PDB entry 4F3C | X-ray diffraction, 1.93 A resolution | chains A and B

[Chain A (and B)]
Name: 5'-methylthioadenosine/S-adenosylhomocysteine nucleosidase
Source organism: Salmonella enterica subsp. enterica serovar Choleraesuis
Notes: EC 3.2.2.9; chain B of this document is another copy of the same molecule, construct and numbering; everything in this record applies to it too
UniProt: E8NLP5 (E8NLP5_SALET); numbering as in UniProt (aligned over 1-232)
Sequence (248 residues; each row starts with the number of its first residue; numbers below 1 keep their minus sign (Met-15 is residue -15)):
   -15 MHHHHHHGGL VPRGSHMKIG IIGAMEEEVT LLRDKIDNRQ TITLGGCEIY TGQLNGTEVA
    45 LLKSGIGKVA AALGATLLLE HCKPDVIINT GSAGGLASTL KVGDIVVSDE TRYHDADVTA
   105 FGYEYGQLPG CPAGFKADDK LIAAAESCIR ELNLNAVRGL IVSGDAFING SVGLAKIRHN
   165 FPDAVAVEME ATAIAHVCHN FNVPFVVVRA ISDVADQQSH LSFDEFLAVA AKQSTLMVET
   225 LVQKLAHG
Disordered / not traced: -15 to 0, 231-232
Sequence notes: initiating methionine (-15); expression tag (-14 to 0)
Ligand contacts:
  - butylthio-DADMe-Immucillin A (BIG; (3R,4S)-1-[(4-amino-5H-pyrrolo[3,2-d]pyrimidin-7-yl)methyl]-4-[(butylsulfanyl)methyl]pyrrolidin-3-ol), molecule 1: Ala8, Met9, Glu12, Ile50, Ser76, Ala77, Gly78, Ala150, Phe151, Ile152, Val171, Glu172, Met173, Glu174, Arg193, Ser196, Asp197, Ala199, Ser203, Phe207
  - butylthio-DADMe-Immucillin A (BIG), molecule 2: Val102, Phe105, Tyr107, Pro113
Reported in the primary citation:
  - binding site for butylthio-DADMe-Immucillin A: Met9, Glu12, Ile50, Val102, Phe105, Pro113, Ile152, Glu174, Arg193, Asp197, Phe207
  - self-association interface (contacts with another copy of this molecule); pairs are residue here / residue on that copy: Ala104-His204
  - catalytic residues: Glu12 (proposed by the authors, not directly observed)
  - catalytic residues: Asp197 (citing earlier work)

[How chain A and chain B interact]
Residue-residue contacts (57; chain A residue first):
  Gly29(A) - Asn184(B)  hydrogen bond (backbone-side chain)
  Gly29(A) - Phe185(B)
  Gly30(A) - Asn184(B)
  Ile50(A) - Pro113(B)  hydrophobic
  Lys52(A) - Asp149(B)  salt bridge
  Val53(A) - Ala56(B)  hydrophobic
  Val53(A) - Tyr97(B)
  Val53(A) - Ala177(B)  hydrophobic
  Val53(A) - His180(B)
  Ala56(A) - Val53(B)  hydrophobic
  Ala56(A) - Ala56(B)  hydrophobic
  Leu57(A) - Thr60(B)
  Leu57(A) - Asn184(B)
  Leu57(A) - Phe185(B)  hydrophobic
  Thr60(A) - Leu57(B)
  Thr60(A) - Thr60(B)
  Thr60(A) - Leu61(B)
  Leu61(A) - Glu64(B)
  Leu61(A) - Phe185(B)  hydrophobic
  Glu64(A) - Leu61(B)
  Glu64(A) - His65(B)  salt bridge
  His65(A) - Glu64(B)  salt bridge
  Tyr97(A) - Val53(B)
  Asp99(A) - Asp149(B)
  Ala100(A) - Asp149(B)
  Asp101(A) - Asp149(B)  hydrogen bond (backbone-backbone)
  Asp101(A) - Ala150(B)
  Asp101(A) - Phe151(B)  hydrogen bond (backbone-backbone)
  Val102(A) - Met173(B)  hydrophobic
  Ala104(A) - Asn153(B)
  Phe105(A) - Phe151(B)  hydrophobic
  Phe105(A) - His204(B)
  Phe105(A) - Phe207(B)  hydrophobic
  Phe105(A) - Asp208(B)
  Leu112(A) - Ile50(B)
  Leu112(A) - Asp149(B)
  Leu112(A) - Met173(B)  hydrophobic
  Asp149(A) - Lys52(B)  salt bridge
  Asp149(A) - Asp99(B)
  Asp149(A) - Ala100(B)
  Asp149(A) - Asp101(B)  hydrogen bond (backbone-backbone)
  Asp149(A) - Leu112(B)
  Ala150(A) - Asp101(B)
  Phe151(A) - Asp101(B)  hydrogen bond (backbone-backbone)
  Phe151(A) - Phe105(B)  hydrophobic
  Met173(A) - Val102(B)  hydrophobic
  Ala177(A) - Val53(B)  hydrophobic
  His180(A) - Val53(B)
  Asn184(A) - Gly29(B)  hydrogen bond (side chain-backbone)
  Asn184(A) - Leu57(B)
  Phe185(A) - Gly29(B)
  Phe185(A) - Leu57(B)  hydrophobic
  Phe185(A) - Leu61(B)  hydrophobic
  His204(A) - Ala104(B)
  His204(A) - Phe105(B)
  Phe207(A) - Phe105(B)  hydrophobic
  Asp208(A) - Phe105(B)
Other interface residues (no listed pair), chain A (33 interface residues in all): Ala54, Pro113, Val181
Other interface residues (no listed pair), chain B (36 interface residues in all): Leu28, Gly30, Gly51, Ala54, Val181
The authors on this interface:
  - specific contacts: His204(A)-Ala104(B)

[In short]
Chain A and chain B form an interface of 33 and 36 residues respectively; the contacts include 6 hydrogen
bonds and 4 salt bridges. Polar contacts include Lys52(A)-Asp149(B), Glu64(A)-His65(B) and Gly29(A)-Asn184(B).
The paper describes a contact between His204(A) and Ala104(B). From the paper: catalytic residues Glu12(A) and
Asp197(A); a binding site for butylthio-DADMe-Immucillin A at Met9(A), Glu12(A) and Ile50(A) among others.
Both chains are 5'-methylthioadenosine/S-adenosylhomocysteine nucleosidase (Salmonella enterica subsp.
enterica serovar Choleraesuis). Entry 4F3C (Crystal structure of 5'-methylthioadenosine/S-adenosylhomocysteine
nucleosidase from Salmonella enterica with butyl-thio-DADMe-Immucillin-A) was determined by X-ray diffraction
(same publication as 4F1W, 4F2P, 4F2W and 4F3K).
